2BRJ - chains B and C of the 3 polymer chains in the assembly; structure by X-ray diffraction, 1.50 A resolution.

== Chain B (and C) ==
Name: Arabidopsis thaliana genomic DNA, chromosome 3,
Source organism: Arabidopsis thaliana
Notes: EC 5.3.99.6; chain C of this document is another copy of the same molecule, construct and numbering; everything in this record applies to it too
Reference sequence: Q9LS02 (Q9LS02_ARATH); residues 13-188 here correspond to UniProt positions 78-253 (UniProt number = residue number + 65)
Chain sequence (188 residues; each row starts with the number of its first residue):
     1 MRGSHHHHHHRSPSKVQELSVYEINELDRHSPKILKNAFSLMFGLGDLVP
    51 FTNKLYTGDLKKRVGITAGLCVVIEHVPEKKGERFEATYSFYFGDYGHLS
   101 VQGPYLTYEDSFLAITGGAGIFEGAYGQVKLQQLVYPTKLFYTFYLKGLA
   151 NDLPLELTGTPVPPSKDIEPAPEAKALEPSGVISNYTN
Not modelled in the structure: 1-14
Modified residues: Mse1 (selenomethionine); Mse42 (selenomethionine; parent Met)

== Interface between chain B and chain C ==
Pairs across the interface - 51 pairs, chain B then chain C:
  Arg29(B) - Leu45(C)
  Arg29(B) - Glu75(C)  salt bridge
  His30(B) - Leu45(C)
  Ser31(B) - Leu45(C)
  Lys33(B) - Asn37(C)  hydrogen bond (side chain-backbone)
  Lys33(B) - Phe39(C)
  Lys33(B) - Leu45(C)
  Lys33(B) - Gly46(C)
  Leu35(B) - Asn37(C)
  Leu35(B) - Gly46(C)
  Leu35(B) - Leu48(C)  hydrophobic
  Leu48(B) - Leu48(C)  hydrophobic
  Pro50(B) - Leu45(C)  hydrophobic
  Phe51(B) - Leu45(C)
  Thr52(B) - Ile74(C)
  Ile66(B) - Arg84(C)
  Ala68(B) - Ile74(C)  hydrophobic
  Ala68(B) - Glu86(C)
  Gly69(B) - Val72(C)
  Gly69(B) - Ile74(C)
  Gly69(B) - Glu86(C)
  Thr88(B) - Thr88(C)
  Thr88(B) - Gln102(C)
  Tyr89(B) - Gln102(C)  hydrogen bond (backbone-side chain)
  Ser90(B) - Glu86(C)  hydrogen bond
  Ser90(B) - Gln102(C)
  Tyr92(B) - Arg84(C)
  Tyr92(B) - Glu86(C)  hydrogen bond
  Tyr92(B) - Gly103(C)
  Tyr92(B) - Pro104(C)
  His98(B) - Gln102(C)  hydrogen bond (side chain-backbone)
  His98(B) - Gly103(C)
  His98(B) - Pro104(C)
  His98(B) - Phe112(C)
  His98(B) - Ala114(C)
  Ser100(B) - Gln102(C)
  Val101(B) - Gln102(C)
  Thr116(B) - Gln102(C)  hydrogen bond
  Thr116(B) - Ile115(C)
  Thr116(B) - Thr116(C)
  Gly117(B) - Ala114(C)
  Gly118(B) - Ala114(C)
  Gly118(B) - Gly127(C)
  Ala119(B) - Phe112(C)  hydrophobic
  Ala119(B) - Gln128(C)
  Gly120(B) - Gln128(C)  hydrogen bond (backbone-side chain)
  Glu123(B) - Gly127(C)
  Glu123(B) - Gln128(C)
  Glu123(B) - Lys147(C)  salt bridge
  Thr187(B) - Arg84(C)
  Asn188(B) - Glu75(C)
Also at the interface, not in a pair above, chain B (29 interface residues in all): Leu70, Gly124
Also at the interface, not in a pair above, chain C (25 interface residues in all): Ala38, Leu70, Leu113, Tyr126

== Summary ==
29 residues of chain B and 25 residues of chain C are in contact, with 7 hydrogen bonds and 2 salt bridges.
Polar contacts include Arg29(B)-Glu75(C), Glu123(B)-Lys147(C) and Lys33(B)-Asn37(C).
Both chains are Arabidopsis thaliana genomic DNA, chromosome 3, (Arabidopsis thaliana). Entry 2BRJ (X-ray
structure of the Allene Oxide Cyclase from Arabidopsis thaliana) was determined by X-ray diffraction together
with 2DIO and 2GIN from the same study.
